2PAU - chains A and B; structure by X-ray diffraction, 2.10 A resolution.

[Chain A (and B)]
Name: 5'-deoxynucleotidase YfbR
From: Escherichia coli
Notes: EC 3.1.3.5; chain B of this document is another copy of the same molecule, construct and numbering; everything in this record applies to it too
UniProt: P76491 (YFBR_ECOLI); residue numbers follow UniProt; this construct covers 1-199
Sequence (201 residues; each row starts with the number of its first residue; numbers below 1 keep their minus sign (Gly-1 is residue -1)):
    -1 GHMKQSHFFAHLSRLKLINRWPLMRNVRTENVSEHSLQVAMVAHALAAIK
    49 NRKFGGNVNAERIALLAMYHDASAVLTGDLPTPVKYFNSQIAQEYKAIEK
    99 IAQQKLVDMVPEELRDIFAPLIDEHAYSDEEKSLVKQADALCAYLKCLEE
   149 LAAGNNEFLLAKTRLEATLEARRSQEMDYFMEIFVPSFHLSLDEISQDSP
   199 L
Unresolved in the structure: -1 to 3, 82-88, 187-199 (chain B: -1 to 1, 82-89, 187-199)
Differences from the reference sequence: expression tag (-1 to 0); engineered mutation Ala72 (Glu in P76491)
Curated features (UniProtKB/Swiss-Prot):
  - binding site (substrate): Arg18, Trp19, His33, Asp69, Asp77 to Thr80, Asp137
  - binding site (Co(2+)): His33, His68, Asp69, Asp137
  - site: Arg18 (Appears to be important in orienting the phosphate for catalysis)
  - mutagenesis: Arg18 (R18A: Shows negligible enzymatic activity), Val30 (V30A: Shows reduced activity and affinity compared to the wild-type), His33 (H33A: Shows negligible enzymatic activity), His68 (H68A: Shows negligible enzymatic activity), Asp69 (D69A: Shows negligible enzymatic activity), Asp77 (D77A: Shows negligible enzymatic activity), Glu122 (E122A: Shows reduced activity and affinity compared to the wild-type), Asp137 (D137A: Shows negligible enzymatic activity)
Ion coordination: Co2+: His33, His68, Asp69, Asp137 (together with 2'-deoxyadenosine-5'-monophosphate)
Residues lining bound ligands: 2'-deoxyadenosine-5'-monophosphate (D5M): Arg18, Trp19, Pro20, Met22, His33, His68, Asp69, Asp77, Leu78, Pro79, Thr80, Pro81, Asp137, Ala159, Arg162
Reported in the primary citation:
  - Co2+ coordination: His33, His68, Asp69, Asp137
  - conformationally variable residues (side-chain flip): His68
  - binding site for 2'-deoxyadenosine-5'-monophosphate: Arg18, Trp19, Asp77, Pro79, Thr80, Pro81
  - specificity-determining residues: Trp19, Pro20
  - mutagenesis - R18A, D77A: abolished catalytic activity
  - mutagenesis - V30A, H33A, H68A, D69A, E122A, D137A: decreased catalytic activity
  - mutagenesis - V37A: unchanged catalytic activity
  - mutagenesis - W19A: decreased stability

[Interface between chain A and chain B]
Contacting residue pairs (90):
  Ser4(A) - Ile181(B)  hydrogen bond (backbone-backbone)
  Ser4(A) - Phe182(B)
  Ser4(A) - Ser185(B)  hydrogen bond (backbone-side chain)
  His5(A) - Ser185(B)
  Phe6(A) - Phe182(B)  hydrophobic
  Phe7(A) - Met39(B)
  Phe7(A) - Val40(B)  hydrophobic
  Phe7(A) - Ala43(B)  hydrophobic
  Phe7(A) - Phe178(B)  hydrophobic
  Phe7(A) - Phe182(B)  hydrophobic
  Phe7(A) - Phe186(B)
  Ala8(A) - Ser185(B)
  Ala8(A) - Phe186(B)
  Ser11(A) - Gln36(B)
  Ser11(A) - Glu147(B)  hydrogen bond
  Ser11(A) - Phe186(B)
  Lys14(A) - Arg26(B)  hydrogen bond (backbone-side chain)
  Lys14(A) - Glu147(B)
  Leu15(A) - Arg26(B)
  Arg26(A) - Lys14(B)  hydrogen bond (side chain-backbone)
  Arg26(A) - Leu15(B)
  Arg26(A) - Asn29(B)
  Asn29(A) - Arg26(B)
  Asn29(A) - Glu32(B)  hydrogen bond
  Ser31(A) - Glu32(B)
  Ser31(A) - Leu35(B)
  Glu32(A) - Lys14(B)
  Glu32(A) - Asn29(B)  hydrogen bond
  Glu32(A) - Ser31(B)
  Glu32(A) - Glu32(B)
  Leu35(A) - Ser31(B)
  Leu35(A) - Met66(B)  hydrophobic
  Gln36(A) - Ser11(B)
  Ala38(A) - Met66(B)  hydrophobic
  Met39(A) - Phe7(B)  hydrophobic
  Met39(A) - Leu13(B)  hydrophobic
  Met39(A) - Met66(B)
  Met39(A) - Tyr67(B)
  His42(A) - Leu63(B)
  His42(A) - Ile115(B)
  His42(A) - Phe116(B)
  His42(A) - Leu119(B)
  Ala43(A) - Phe7(B)  hydrophobic
  Ala46(A) - Ile115(B)  hydrophobic
  Ile47(A) - Leu112(B)  hydrophobic
  Arg50(A) - Glu111(B)  hydrogen bond (side chain-backbone)
  Arg50(A) - Asp114(B)  salt bridge
  Arg50(A) - Ile115(B)
  Lys51(A) - Glu111(B)  salt bridge
  Asn57(A) - Glu59(B)  hydrogen bond
  Glu59(A) - Asn57(B)
  Glu59(A) - Glu59(B)
  Glu59(A) - Arg60(B)  salt bridge
  Glu59(A) - Leu63(B)
  Arg60(A) - Glu59(B)  salt bridge
  Leu63(A) - His42(B)
  Leu63(A) - Glu59(B)
  Met66(A) - Leu35(B)  hydrophobic
  Met66(A) - Ala38(B)  hydrophobic
  Met66(A) - Met39(B)
  Met66(A) - Ala62(B)  hydrophobic
  Met66(A) - Met66(B)  hydrophobic
  Tyr67(A) - Met39(B)
  Pro109(A) - Tyr177(B)
  Pro109(A) - Ile181(B)  hydrophobic
  Pro109(A) - Phe182(B)
  Glu111(A) - Arg50(B)  hydrogen bond (backbone-side chain)
  Glu111(A) - Lys51(B)  salt bridge
  Leu112(A) - Tyr177(B)
  Asp114(A) - Arg50(B)  salt bridge
  Ile115(A) - Arg50(B)
  Phe116(A) - His42(B)
  Phe116(A) - Ala43(B)  hydrophobic
  Glu147(A) - Ser11(B)  hydrogen bond
  Tyr177(A) - Pro109(B)
  Tyr177(A) - Glu111(B)  hydrogen bond
  Tyr177(A) - Leu112(B)
  Phe178(A) - Phe7(B)  hydrophobic
  Ile181(A) - Lys2(B)
  Ile181(A) - Gln3(B)
  Ile181(A) - Ser4(B)  hydrogen bond (backbone-backbone)
  Ile181(A) - Pro109(B)  hydrophobic
  Phe182(A) - Ser4(B)
  Phe182(A) - Phe7(B)  hydrophobic
  Phe182(A) - Pro109(B)
  Pro184(A) - Gln3(B)
  Ser185(A) - Gln3(B)  hydrogen bond (backbone-side chain)
  Ser185(A) - Ser4(B)
  Ser185(A) - His5(B)
  Ser185(A) - Ala8(B)
Also at the interface, not in a pair above, chain A (47 interface residues in all): Leu10, Leu13, Ser34, Ala62, Leu119, Glu180
Also at the interface, not in a pair above, chain B (49 interface residues in all): Phe6, Leu10, Ser34, Ala46, Ile47

[In short]
47 residues of chain A and 49 residues of chain B are in contact; the contacts include 14 hydrogen bonds and 6
salt bridges. Polar pairs include Arg50(A)-Asp114(B), Lys51(A)-Glu111(B) and Glu59(A)-Arg60(B). From the
paper: a binding site for 2'-deoxyadenosine-5'-monophosphate at Arg18(A), Trp19(A) and Asp77(A) among others;
V30A, H33A and H68A of chain A, among others, reduce catalytic activity; 10 substitutions were tested in all.
Chain A and chain B are both 5'-deoxynucleotidase YfbR (Escherichia coli); the structure, Crystal structure of
the 5'-deoxynucleotidase YfbR mutant E72A complexed with Co(2+) and dAMP, was determined by X-ray diffraction,
deposited together with 2PAQ.
